5E73 - chain A; structure by X-ray diffraction, 1.71 A resolution.

[Chain A]
Protein: Bromodomain adjacent to zinc finger domain protein 2B
Organism: Homo sapiens
Notes: fragment: Bromodomain; engineered mutation(s): First two residues SM derive from the expression tag
UniProt: Q9UIF8 (BAZ2B_HUMAN), isoform Q9UIF8-4; residue numbers follow UniProt; this construct covers 1858-1971
Amino-acid sequence (116 residues; row label = number of the first residue in the row):
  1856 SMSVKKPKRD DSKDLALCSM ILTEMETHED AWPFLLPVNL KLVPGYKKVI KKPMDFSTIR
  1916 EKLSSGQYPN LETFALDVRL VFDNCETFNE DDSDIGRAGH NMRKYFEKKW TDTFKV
Sequence notes: expression tag (1856-1857)
Small-molecule neighbours: UO1 (N-(1-acetyl-1H-indol-3-yl)-N-(5-hydroxy-2-methylphenyl)acetamide): Trp1887, Pro1888, Phe1889, Leu1891, Pro1892, Val1893, Asn1894, Val1898, Tyr1901, Phe1943, Asn1944, Ile1950
From the paper describing this entry:
  - binding site for UO1: Trp1887, Asn1894, Tyr1901, Asn1944, Ile1950

[Summary]
Chain A binds compound UO1. From the paper: a binding site for UO1 at Trp1887, Asn1894 and Tyr1901 among
others.
Chain A is Bromodomain adjacent to zinc finger domain protein 2B (Homo sapiens); the structure, Crystal
Structure of BAZ2B bromodomain in complex with acetylindole compound UZH47, was determined by X-ray
diffraction, deposited together with 5E74.
